Entry 5GWP (X-ray diffraction, 2.58 A resolution); this record covers chains A and C.

== Chain A ==
Name: Probable protein phosphatase 2C 50
From: Oryza sativa subsp. japonica
Notes: EC 3.1.3.16
UniProt: Q6L5H6 (P2C50_ORYSJ); numbering as in UniProt (aligned over 59-385)
Amino-acid sequence (327 residues; numbered 59 to 385; the number before each row is that of its first residue):
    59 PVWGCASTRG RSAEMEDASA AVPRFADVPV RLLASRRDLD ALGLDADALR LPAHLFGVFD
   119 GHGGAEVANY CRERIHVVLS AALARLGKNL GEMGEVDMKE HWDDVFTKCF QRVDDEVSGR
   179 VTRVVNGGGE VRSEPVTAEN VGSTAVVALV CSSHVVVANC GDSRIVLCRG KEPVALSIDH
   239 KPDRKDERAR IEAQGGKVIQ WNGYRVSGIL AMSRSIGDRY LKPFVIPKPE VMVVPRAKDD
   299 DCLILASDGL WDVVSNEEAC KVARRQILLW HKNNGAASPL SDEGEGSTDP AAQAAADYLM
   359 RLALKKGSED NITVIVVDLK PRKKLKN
Not modelled in the structure: 184-186, 333-344, 379-385
Differences from the reference sequence: engineered mutation Ala-139 (Glu in Q6L5H6), Ala-140 (Glu in Q6L5H6), Ala-142 (Lys in Q6L5H6)
Curated features (UniProtKB/Swiss-Prot):
  - motif: Val-264 to Leu-268 (Modulates binding affinity to PYR/PYL/RCAR abscisic acid intracellular receptors)
  - binding site (Mn(2+)): Asp-118, Gly-119, Asp-306, Asp-368
  - mutagenesis: Ser-265 (S265F: Decreases binding affinity to PYL3 15-fold; when associated with M-267; S265K: Abolishes interaction with PYR/PYL/RCAR abscisic acid intracellular receptors; when associated with K-267), Ile-267 (I267K: Abolishes interaction with PYR/PYL/RCAR abscisic acid intracellular receptors; when associated with K-265; I267M: Decreases binding affinity to PYL3 15-fold; when associated with F-265)
Disulfides: Cys-226/Cys-318
Bound ions: Mg2+ site 1: Asp-118, Asp-306, Asp-368; Mg2+ site 2: Asp-118, Gly-119; Mg2+ site 3: Asp-306, Asp-310

== Chain C ==
Name: ABA receptor RCAR3
From: Oryza sativa
UniProt: K4N2F7 (K4N2F7_ORYSA); numbering as in UniProt (aligned over 30-204)
Amino-acid sequence (175 residues; each row starts with the number of its first residue):
    30 ETEYVRRFHR HEPRDHQCSS AVAKHIKAPV HLVWSLVRRF DQPQLFKPFV SRCEMKGNIE
    90 IGSVREVNVK SGLPATRSTE RLELLDDNEH ILSVRFVGGD HRLKNYSSIL TVHPEVIDGR
   150 PGTLVIESFV VDVPEGNTKD ETCYFVEALL KCNLKSLAEV SERLVVKDQT EPLDR
Not modelled in the structure: 30-34, 196-204
Small-molecule neighbours: (+)-abscisic acid (A8S; (2Z,4E)-5-[(1S)-1-hydroxy-2,6,6-trimethyl-4-oxocyclohex-2-en-1-yl]-3-methylpenta-2,4-dienoic acid): Lys-76, Phe-78, Val-98, Leu-102, Pro-103, Ala-104, Arg-106, Ser-107, Phe-125, His-130, Leu-132, Tyr-135, Phe-174, Val-175, Leu-178, Leu-179, Asn-182

== Interface between chain A and chain C ==
Contacting residue pairs (35):
  Glu-74(A) / Ser-100(C)  hydrogen bond
  His-120(A) / Ser-100(C)
  Gly-121(A) / Lys-99(C)
  Gly-121(A) / Ser-100(C)  hydrogen bond (backbone-side chain)
  Glu-197(A) / Cys-181(C)
  Glu-197(A) / Lys-184(C)
  Asn-198(A) / Pro-77(C)  hydrogen bond (side chain-backbone)
  Asn-198(A) / Phe-78(C)
  Gly-254(A) / Tyr-173(C)
  Lys-255(A) / Asp-169(C)  hydrogen bond (side chain-backbone)
  Lys-255(A) / Tyr-173(C)
  Ile-257(A) / Asn-166(C)
  Ile-257(A) / Glu-170(C)
  Gln-258(A) / Asn-166(C)  hydrogen bond (backbone-side chain)
  Trp-259(A) / Pro-103(C)
  Trp-259(A) / Arg-131(C)
  Trp-259(A) / Leu-132(C)  hydrophobic
  Trp-259(A) / Pro-163(C)  hydrophobic
  Trp-259(A) / Asn-166(C)
  Trp-259(A) / Thr-171(C)
  Trp-259(A) / Phe-174(C)
  Asn-260(A) / Pro-103(C)  hydrogen bond (side chain-backbone)
  Arg-263(A) / Leu-102(C)
  Arg-263(A) / Pro-103(C)
  Ser-265(A) / Tyr-173(C)
  Ser-265(A) / Phe-174(C)
  Gly-266(A) / Pro-103(C)
  Gly-266(A) / Phe-174(C)
  Ile-267(A) / Gly-101(C)
  Ile-267(A) / Leu-102(C)  hydrophobic
  Ile-267(A) / Pro-103(C)
  Ile-267(A) / Phe-174(C)  hydrophobic
  Ile-267(A) / Ala-177(C)  hydrophobic
  Ile-267(A) / Leu-178(C)  hydrophobic
  Phe-282(A) / Tyr-173(C)
Interface residues without a listed pair, chain A (22 interface residues in all): Gly-119, Gly-122, Gly-253, Val-256, Leu-268, Tyr-278

== In short ==
Chain A and chain C form an interface of 22 and 20 residues respectively, with 6 hydrogen bonds. Polar pairs
include Glu-74(A)/Ser-100(C), Gly-121(A)/Ser-100(C) and Asn-198(A)/Pro-77(C). Bound to chain C: (+)-abscisic
acid. UniProt lists 4 Mn2+-binding residues and 2 mutagenesis sites on chain A.
Here chain A is Probable protein phosphatase 2C 50 (Oryza sativa subsp. japonica) and chain C is ABA receptor
RCAR3 (Oryza sativa). Entry 5GWP (Crystal structure of RCAR3:PP2C wild-type with (+)-ABA) was determined by
X-ray diffraction together with 5GWO from the same study.
